7MZ0 - chains A and P of the 4 polymer chains in the assembly; structure by X-ray diffraction, 2.02 A resolution.

[Chain A]
Name: DNA polymerase beta
Source organism: Homo sapiens
Notes: EC 2.7.7.7, 4.2.99.-
UniProt: P06746 (DPOLB_HUMAN); residues 7-335 here = UniProt positions 7-335
Sequence (329 residues; numbered 7 to 335; the number before each row is that of its first residue):
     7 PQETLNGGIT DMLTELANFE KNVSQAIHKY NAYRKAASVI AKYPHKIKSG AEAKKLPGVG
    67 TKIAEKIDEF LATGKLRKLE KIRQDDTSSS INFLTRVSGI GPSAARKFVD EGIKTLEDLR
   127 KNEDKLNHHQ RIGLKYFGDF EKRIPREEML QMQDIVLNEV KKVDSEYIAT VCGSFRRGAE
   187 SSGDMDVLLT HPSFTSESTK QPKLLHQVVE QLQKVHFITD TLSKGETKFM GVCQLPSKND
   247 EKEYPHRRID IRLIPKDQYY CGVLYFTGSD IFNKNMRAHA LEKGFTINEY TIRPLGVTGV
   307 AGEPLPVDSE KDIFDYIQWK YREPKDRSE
Unresolved in the structure: 205-206
Bound ions: Na+ site 1: Lys60, Leu62, Val65 (shared with 1 residue of chain D); Na+ site 2: Thr101, Val103, Ile106 (shared with DG9(P) of chain P)
Curated features (UniProtKB/Swiss-Prot):
  - region: Arg183 to Asp192 (DNA-binding)
  - active site: Lys72 (Nucleophile)
  - binding site (K(+)): Lys60, Leu62, Val65, Thr101, Val103, Ile106
  - binding site (Na(+)): Lys60, Leu62, Val65, Thr101, Val103, Ile106
  - binding site (dATP): Arg149, Ser180, Arg183, Gly189, Asp190
  - binding site (dCTP): Arg149, Ser180, Arg183, Gly189, Asp190
  - binding site (dGTP): Arg149, Ser180, Arg183, Gly189, Asp190, Asp192
  - binding site (dTTP): Arg149, Ser180, Arg183, Gly189, Asp190
  - binding site (Mg(2+)): Asp190, Asp192, Asp256
  - modified residue: Lys72 (N6-acetyllysine), Arg83 (Omega-N-methylarginine), Arg152 (Omega-N-methylarginine)
  - cross-link (Glycyl lysine isopeptide (Lys-Gly)): Lys41 (interchain with G-Cter in ubiquitin), Lys61 (interchain with G-Cter in ubiquitin), Lys81 (interchain with G-Cter in ubiquitin)
  - natural variant: Leu22 (L22P: Found in a gastric cancer sample; uncertain significance), Tyr39 (Y39C: Found in a gastric cancer sample; uncertain significance), Gly118 (G118V: Decreased DNA-directed DNA polymerase activity), Arg137 (R137Q: Decreased function in base-excision repair), Arg149 (R149I: Decreased DNA-directed DNA polymerase activity), Asp160 (D160N: Found in a gastric cancer sample; uncertain significance), Cys239 (C239R: Found in a gastric cancer sample; uncertain significance), Lys289 (K289M: Found in a colon cancer sample; uncertain significance), Asn294 (N294D: Found in a gastric cancer sample; uncertain significance), Glu295 (E295K: Found in a gastric cancer sample; uncertain significance)
  - mutagenesis: Phe25 (F25W: No effect on 5'-dRP lyase activity. Decreased ssDNA binding), His34 (H34G: Decreased 5'-dRP lyase activity. Decreased ssDNA binding), Lys35 (K35A: Decreased 5'-dRP lyase activity. Decreased ssDNA binding. Loss of 5'-dRP lyase activity; when associated with A-68 and A-72. Decreased ssDNA binding; when associated with A-68 and A-72 ...), Tyr39 (Y39F: No effect on 5'-dRP lyase activity; Y39Q: Abolishes DNA polymerase and 5'-dRP lyase activity), Lys41 (K41R: Abolishes ubiquitination; when associated with R-61 and R-81), Lys60 (K60A: Decreased 5'-dRP lyase activity. Decreased ssDNA binding), Lys61 (K61R: Abolishes ubiquitination; when associated with R-41 and R-81), Lys68 (K68A: No effect on 5'-dRP lyase activity. Decreased ssDNA binding. Loss of 5'-dRP lyase activity; when associated with A-35 and A-72. Decreased ssDNA binding; when associated with A-35 and A-72 ...), Glu71 (E71Q: No effect on 5'-dRP lyase activity. No effect on structure shown by circular dichroism. No effect on ssDNA binding), Lys72 (K72A: Severely reduced 5'-dRP lyase activity. Does not affect ssDNA binding. Loss of 5'-dRP lyase activity; when associated with A-35 and A-68. Decreased ssDNA binding ...), Glu75 (E75A: Slightly decreased 5'-dRP lyase activity. Decreased ssDNA binding. No effect on structure shown by circular dichroism), Lys81 (K81R: Abolishes ubiquitination; when associated with R-41 and R-61), 5 further mutagenesis entries in UniProt

[Chain P]
Molecule: 10-nt DNA strand
Sequence (10 nucleotides; row label = number of the first residue in the row):
     1 GCTGATGCGA
Bound ions: Na+: DG9 (shared with Thr101(A), Val103(A), Ile106(A) of chain A)

[Chain A / chain P interface]
Residue-residue contacts (15; chain A residue first):
  Val103(A) with DG9(P), phosphate contact
  Ser104(A) with DG9(P), phosphate contact
  Gly105(A) with DC8(P), sugar contact; DG9(P), hydrogen bond to the phosphate
  Ile106(A) with DG9(P), phosphate contact
  Gly107(A) with DC8(P), hydrogen bond to the phosphate; DG9(P), phosphate contact
  Pro108(A) with DC8(P), phosphate contact
  Ser109(A) with DG7(P), phosphate contact; DC8(P), hydrogen bond to the phosphate
  Ala110(A) with DC8(P), hydrogen bond to the phosphate
  Lys234(A) with DG9(P), base contact
  Met236(A) with DA10(P), sugar contact
  Arg254(A) with DA10(P), salt bridge to the phosphate
  Asp256(A) with DA10(P), sugar contact
Other interface residues (no listed pair), chain A (15 interface residues in all): His135, Asp190, Arg258

[Overview]
15 residues of chain A face 4 of chain P across their interface, with 4 hydrogen bonds and 1 salt bridge.
Polar pairs include Gly105(A)-DG9(P), Gly107(A)-DC8(P) and Ser109(A)-DC8(P).
Here chain A is DNA polymerase beta (Homo sapiens) and chain P is a 10-nt DNA strand. Entry 7MZ0 (Structure of
human DNA polymerase beta complexed with dzA as the template base in a 1-nucleotide ...) was determined by
X-ray diffraction.
